PDB entry 8SPS | electron microscopy, 3.00 A resolution | chains I and E of the 14 polymer chains in the assembly

# Chain I
Molecule: 168-nt DNA strand
Sequence (168 nucleotides; each row starts with the number of its first residue):
     1 ATCAGCAGGGAGAAGGAGCGCCTCCCCATGTGGGACCTGGAGAAACAGAG
    51 GGTGGAGGGAGCATAGAGAGTCTGTTCTAAGCTGCAAAGCAAAGGCCTGG
   101 CGACCTAGGAGACCATGGAGTTCCAGAAAGTGATAGTTATGCAGAGCGAA
   151 TGGAGGGAATCAGCACGC
Disordered / not traced: 1-20, 168

# Chain E
Molecule: Histone H3.1
Organism: Homo sapiens
UniProtKB: P68431 (H31_HUMAN); residues 0-135 here correspond to UniProt positions 1-136 (UniProt number = residue number + 1)
Chain sequence (136 residues; numbered 0 to 135; the number before each row is that of its first residue; numbering starts at 0):
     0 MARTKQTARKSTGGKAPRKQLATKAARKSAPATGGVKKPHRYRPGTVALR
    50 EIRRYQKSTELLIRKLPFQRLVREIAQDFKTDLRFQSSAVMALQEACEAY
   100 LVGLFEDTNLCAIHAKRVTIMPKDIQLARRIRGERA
Disordered / not traced: 0-37, 135
Curated features (UniProtKB/Swiss-Prot):
  - modified residue: Arg-2 (Asymmetric dimethylarginine), Thr-3 (Phosphothreonine), Lys-4 (Allysine), Gln-5 (5-glutamyl dopamine), Thr-6 (Phosphothreonine), Arg-8 (Citrulline), Lys-9 (N6,N6,N6-trimethyllysine), Ser-10 (ADP-ribosylserine), Thr-11 (Phosphothreonine), Lys-14 (N6-(2-hydroxyisobutyryl)lysine), Arg-17 (Asymmetric dimethylarginine), Lys-18 (N6-(2-hydroxyisobutyryl)lysine), Lys-23 (N6-(2-hydroxyisobutyryl)lysine), Arg-26 (Citrulline), Lys-27 (N6,N6,N6-trimethyllysine), Ser-28 (ADP-ribosylserine), Lys-36 (N6,N6,N6-trimethyllysine), Lys-37 (N6-methyllysine), Tyr-41 (Phosphotyrosine), Lys-56 (N6,N6,N6-trimethyllysine) and 8 more in UniProt
  - lipidation: Lys-18 (N6-decanoyllysine)

# Chain I / chain E interface
Pairs across the interface - 19 pairs, chain I then chain E:
  DC90(I) / Lys-115(E)  salt bridge to the phosphate
  DG100(I) / Arg-40(E)  base contact
  DG100(I) / Pro-43(E)  phosphate contact
  DC101(I) / Arg-40(E)  hydrogen bond to the base
  DC101(I) / Tyr-41(E)  hydrogen bond to the phosphate
  DC101(I) / Arg-42(E)  phosphate contact
  DC101(I) / Pro-43(E)  phosphate contact
  DC101(I) / Gly-44(E)  hydrogen bond to the phosphate
  DC101(I) / Thr-45(E)  phosphate contact
  DC101(I) / Val-46(E)  hydrogen bond to the phosphate
  DC101(I) / Ala-47(E)  phosphate contact
  DG102(I) / His-39(E)  phosphate contact
  DG102(I) / Arg-40(E)  sugar contact
  DG102(I) / Tyr-41(E)  hydrogen bond to the phosphate
  DG109(I) / Leu-65(E)  phosphate contact
  DG109(I) / Arg-69(E)  salt bridge to the phosphate
  DA110(I) / Arg-63(E)  phosphate contact
  DA110(I) / Lys-64(E)  hydrogen bond to the phosphate
  DA110(I) / Leu-65(E)  phosphate contact
Other interface residues (no listed pair), chain I (9 interface residues in all): DA91, DG117, DA119
Other interface residues (no listed pair), chain E (16 interface residues in all): Pro-66, Arg-83

# Overview
9 residues of chain I and 16 residues of chain E are in contact, with 6 hydrogen bonds and 2 salt bridges.
Among the polar pairs are DC101(I)/Arg-40(E), DC101(I)/Tyr-41(E) and DC101(I)/Gly-44(E).
Here chain I is a 168-nt DNA strand and chain E is Histone H3.1 (Homo sapiens). Entry 8SPS (High resolution
structure of ESRRB nucleosome bound OCT4 at site a and site b) was determined by electron microscopy together
with 7U0G, 7U0I, 7U0J, 8DK5 and 8SPU from the same study.
